1M1M - chains A and B; structure by X-ray diffraction, 2.70 A resolution.

== Chain A (and B) ==
Protein: 3-oxoacyl-[acyl-carrier-protein] synthase III
From: Mycobacterium tuberculosis
Notes: EC 2.3.1.41; chain B of this document is another copy of the same molecule, construct and numbering; everything in this record applies to it too
UniProtKB: P0A574 (FABH_MYCTU); residues 2-336 here correspond to UniProt positions 1-335 (UniProt number = residue number - 1)
Amino-acid sequence (355 residues; each row starts with the number of its first residue; numbers below 1 keep their minus sign (Met-18 is residue -18)):
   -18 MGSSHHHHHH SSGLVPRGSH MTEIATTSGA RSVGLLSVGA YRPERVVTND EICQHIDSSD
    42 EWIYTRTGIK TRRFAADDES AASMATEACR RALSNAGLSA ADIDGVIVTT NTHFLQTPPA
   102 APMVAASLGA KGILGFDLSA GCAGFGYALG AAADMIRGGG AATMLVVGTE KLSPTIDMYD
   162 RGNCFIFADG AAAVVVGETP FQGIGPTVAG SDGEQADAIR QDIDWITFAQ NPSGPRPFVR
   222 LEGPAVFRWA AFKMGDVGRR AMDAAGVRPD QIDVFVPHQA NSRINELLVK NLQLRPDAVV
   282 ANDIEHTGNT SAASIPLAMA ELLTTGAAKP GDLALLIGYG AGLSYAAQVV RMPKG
Not modelled in the structure: -18 to 1, 334-336 (chain B: -18 to 4, 334-336)
Construct notes: cloning artifact (-18 to 1)

== How chain A and chain B interact ==
Pairs across the interface - 136 pairs, chain A then chain B:
  Thr3(A) - Leu314(B)
  Thr3(A) - Arg332(B)  hydrogen bond (backbone-side chain)
  Glu4(A) - Ala246(B)
  Ile5(A) - Gln183(B)
  Ile5(A) - Gly184(B)
  Ile5(A) - Ile185(B)
  Ile5(A) - Gly186(B)
  Ile5(A) - Ala246(B)
  Ile5(A) - Val330(B)
  Ile5(A) - Arg332(B)
  Ala6(A) - Pro187(B)
  Ala6(A) - Ala245(B)
  Ala6(A) - Ala246(B)  hydrogen bond (backbone-backbone)
  Thr7(A) - Arg12(B)
  Thr7(A) - Gln183(B)  hydrogen bond
  Thr8(A) - Pro187(B)
  Asn92(A) - Gln97(B)  hydrogen bond (backbone-side chain)
  Asn92(A) - Thr98(B)
  His94(A) - Gln97(B)
  Phe95(A) - Gln97(B)
  Phe95(A) - Asp205(B)
  Phe95(A) - Trp206(B)  hydrogen bond (backbone-backbone)
  Phe95(A) - Ile207(B)  hydrophobic
  Leu96(A) - Gln202(B)
  Leu96(A) - Asp205(B)
  Gln97(A) - Asn92(B)  hydrogen bond (side chain-backbone)
  Gln97(A) - Thr93(B)
  Gln97(A) - His94(B)
  Gln97(A) - Phe95(B)
  Gln97(A) - Gln202(B)
  Gln97(A) - Trp206(B)  hydrogen bond
  Thr98(A) - Asn92(B)
  Thr98(A) - Arg201(B)
  Thr98(A) - Gln202(B)  hydrogen bond (backbone-backbone)
  Thr98(A) - Ala322(B)
  Pro99(A) - Ala197(B)
  Pro99(A) - Ile200(B)
  Pro99(A) - Arg201(B)
  Pro99(A) - Gly323(B)
  Pro100(A) - Ser120(B)
  Pro100(A) - Ala121(B)
  Pro100(A) - Gly122(B)
  Pro100(A) - Ala322(B)
  Pro100(A) - Gly323(B)
  Pro103(A) - Ser192(B)
  Pro103(A) - Gly194(B)
  Pro103(A) - Gly323(B)
  Met104(A) - Gly194(B)
  Met104(A) - Ala197(B)  hydrophobic
  Ala107(A) - Gly194(B)
  Ala107(A) - Glu195(B)
  Lys112(A) - Ser192(B)  hydrogen bond (backbone-side chain)
  Lys112(A) - Asp193(B)  hydrogen bond (backbone-backbone)
  Lys112(A) - Gly194(B)
  Lys112(A) - Glu195(B)
  Gly113(A) - Gly191(B)
  Gly113(A) - Ser192(B)  hydrogen bond (backbone-backbone)
  Ile114(A) - Gly191(B)
  Ile114(A) - Ser192(B)  hydrogen bond (backbone-side chain)
  Leu115(A) - Tyr128(B)
  Leu115(A) - Ala190(B)
  Leu115(A) - Gly191(B)
  Gly116(A) - Tyr128(B)  hydrogen bond (backbone-side chain)
  Phe117(A) - Leu119(B)  hydrophobic
  Phe117(A) - Ser120(B)
  Phe117(A) - Ala121(B)  hydrophobic
  Phe117(A) - Tyr128(B)  hydrophobic
  Asp118(A) - Asp118(B)
  Asp118(A) - Leu119(B)
  Asp118(A) - Ser120(B)  hydrogen bond (backbone-backbone)
  Leu119(A) - Phe117(B)  hydrophobic
  Leu119(A) - Asp118(B)
  Ser120(A) - Pro100(B)
  Ser120(A) - Phe117(B)
  Ser120(A) - Asp118(B)  hydrogen bond (backbone-backbone)
  Ala121(A) - Pro100(B)
  Ala121(A) - Phe117(B)  hydrophobic
  Gly122(A) - Pro100(B)
  Tyr128(A) - Leu115(B)
  Tyr128(A) - Gly116(B)  hydrogen bond (side chain-backbone)
  Tyr128(A) - Phe117(B)  hydrophobic
  Asp135(A) - Asp135(B)
  Asp135(A) - Met136(B)
  Met136(A) - Asp135(B)  hydrogen bond (backbone-side chain)
  Pro155(A) - Ile207(B)  hydrophobic
  Gln183(A) - Ile5(B)
  Gln183(A) - Ala6(B)
  Gln183(A) - Thr7(B)  hydrogen bond
  Gly184(A) - Ile5(B)
  Gly186(A) - Ile5(B)
  Pro187(A) - Ala6(B)
  Ala190(A) - Leu115(B)
  Gly191(A) - Gly113(B)
  Gly191(A) - Leu115(B)
  Ser192(A) - Pro103(B)
  Ser192(A) - Lys112(B)
  Ser192(A) - Gly113(B)  hydrogen bond (backbone-backbone)
  Ser192(A) - Ile114(B)  hydrogen bond (side chain-backbone)
  Asp193(A) - Lys112(B)
  Gly194(A) - Pro103(B)
  Gly194(A) - Ala107(B)
  Gly194(A) - Lys112(B)
  Glu195(A) - Ala107(B)
  Ala197(A) - Pro99(B)
  Ala197(A) - Met104(B)  hydrophobic
  Ile200(A) - Pro99(B)
  Arg201(A) - Thr98(B)
  Arg201(A) - Pro99(B)
  Gln202(A) - Phe95(B)
  Gln202(A) - Leu96(B)
  Gln202(A) - Gln97(B)
  Gln202(A) - Thr98(B)  hydrogen bond (backbone-backbone)
  Asp205(A) - Phe95(B)
  Asp205(A) - Leu96(B)
  Trp206(A) - Phe95(B)  hydrogen bond (backbone-backbone)
  Trp206(A) - Gln97(B)  hydrogen bond
  Trp206(A) - Trp206(B)  hydrophobic
  Ile207(A) - Phe95(B)  hydrophobic
  Ile207(A) - Pro155(B)  hydrophobic
  Ile207(A) - Arg217(B)
  Phe209(A) - Phe209(B)  hydrophobic
  Phe209(A) - Ala210(B)  hydrophobic
  Ala210(A) - Phe209(B)  hydrophobic
  Pro213(A) - Pro213(B)
  Arg217(A) - Ile207(B)
  Arg217(A) - Ala210(B)
  Ala245(A) - Ala6(B)
  Ala246(A) - Ile5(B)
  Ala246(A) - Ala6(B)  hydrogen bond (backbone-backbone)
  Leu314(A) - Ile5(B)  hydrophobic
  Ala322(A) - Thr98(B)
  Gly323(A) - Pro99(B)
  Gly323(A) - Pro100(B)
  Gly323(A) - Pro103(B)
  Val330(A) - Ile5(B)
  Arg332(A) - Ile5(B)
Other interface residues (no listed pair), chain A (67 interface residues in all): Thr93, Thr156, Ile185, Ile204, Gly247, Leu324, Val331
Other interface residues (no listed pair), chain B (67 interface residues in all): Thr8, Gly139, Thr156, Val220, Gly247, Leu324, Val331

== Overview ==
Chain A and chain B each contribute 67 residues to their interface; the contacts include 24 hydrogen bonds.
Polar pairs include Thr3(A)-Arg332(B), Thr7(A)-Gln183(B) and Asn92(A)-Gln97(B).
Chain A and chain B are both 3-oxoacyl-[acyl-carrier-protein] synthase III (Mycobacterium tuberculosis); the
structure, X-ray crystal structure of mycobacterium tuberculosis beta-ketoacyl-acyl carrier protein synthase
III (mtfabh), was determined by X-ray diffraction (same publication as 2AJ9 and 2AHB).
